PDB entry 7M2J | X-ray diffraction, 3.20 A resolution | chains A and B of the 3 polymer chains in the assembly

# Chain A
Protein: Monoclonal antibody (IgG) against KcsA, Fab heavy chain
Source organism: Mus musculus
Notes: antibody fragment or engineered binder
Sequence (219 residues; each row starts with the number of its first residue):
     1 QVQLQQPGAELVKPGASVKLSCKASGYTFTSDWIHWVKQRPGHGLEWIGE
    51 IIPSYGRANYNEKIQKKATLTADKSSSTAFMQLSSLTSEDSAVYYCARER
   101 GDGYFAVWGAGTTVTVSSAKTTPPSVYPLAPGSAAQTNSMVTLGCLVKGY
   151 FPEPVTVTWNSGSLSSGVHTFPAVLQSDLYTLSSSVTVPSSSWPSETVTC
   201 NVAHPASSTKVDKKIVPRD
Cystine bridges: Cys22-Cys96

# Chain B
Protein: Monoclonal antibody (IgG) against KcsA, Fab light chain
Source organism: Mus musculus
Notes: antibody fragment or engineered binder
Sequence (212 residues; each row starts with the number of its first residue):
     1 DILLTQSPAILSVSPGERVSFSCRASQSIGTDIHWYQQRTNGSPRLLIKY
    51 ASESISGIPSRFSGSGSGTDFTLSINSVESEDIANYYCQQSNRWPFTFGS
   101 GTKLEIKRADAAPTVSIFPPSSEQLTSGGASVVCFLNNFYPKDINVKWKI
   151 DGSERQNGVLNSWTDQDSKDSTYSMSSTLTLTKDEYERHNSYTCEATHKT
   201 STSPIVKSFNRN
Cystine bridges: Cys23-Cys88, Cys134-Cys194

# Chain A / chain B interface
Contacting residue pairs - 78 pairs, chain A then chain B:
  His35(A) with Phe96(B)
  Gln39(A) with Gln38(B), hydrogen bond; Tyr87(B)
  His43(A) with Tyr87(B)
  Gly44(A) with Tyr87(B)
  Leu45(A) with Gln38(B); Pro44(B), hydrophobic; Tyr87(B), hydrophobic; Phe98(B)
  Trp47(A) with Trp94(B), hydrophobic; Pro95(B), hydrophobic; Phe96(B)
  Glu50(A) with Trp94(B), hydrogen bond
  Asn59(A) with Trp94(B)
  Tyr60(A) with Trp94(B)
  Glu62(A) with Asp1(B); Trp94(B); Pro95(B)
  Tyr95(A) with Gln38(B), hydrogen bond; Gly42(B), hydrogen bond (side chain-backbone); Ser43(B); Pro44(B)
  Glu99(A) with Phe96(B)
  Asp102(A) with Tyr50(B), hydrogen bond (backbone-side chain)
  Gly103(A) with Gln89(B), hydrogen bond (backbone-side chain); Ser91(B); Phe96(B)
  Tyr104(A) with His34(B); Tyr36(B); Leu46(B), hydrophobic; Lys49(B); Tyr50(B), hydrophobic
  Phe105(A) with Tyr36(B), hydrogen bond (backbone-side chain); Leu46(B); Phe98(B), hydrophobic
  Ala106(A) with Leu46(B), hydrophobic
  Trp108(A) with Tyr36(B); Pro44(B), hydrogen bond (side chain-backbone)
  Gly109(A) with Ser43(B), hydrogen bond (backbone-side chain)
  Ala110(A) with Ser43(B)
  Tyr127(A) with Ser121(B); Glu123(B); Gln124(B)
  Pro128(A) with Ser121(B); Glu123(B)
  Leu129(A) with Phe118(B); Val133(B), hydrophobic
  Ala130(A) with Phe118(B)
  Thr142(A) with Ser116(B), hydrogen bond; Phe118(B); Asn137(B)
  Leu146(A) with Gln124(B); Ser131(B)
  Lys148(A) with Ser131(B); Thr180(B)
  His169(A) with Asn137(B); Asn138(B), hydrogen bond; Asp167(B), salt bridge; Ser174(B), hydrogen bond
  Thr170(A) with Thr164(B)
  Phe171(A) with Phe135(B), hydrophobic; Asn137(B); Ser162(B); Thr164(B); Ser174(B); Met175(B); Ser176(B)
  Pro172(A) with Ser162(B), hydrogen bond (backbone-side chain); Trp163(B); Thr164(B)
  Val174(A) with Leu160(B), hydrophobic
  Gln176(A) with Leu160(B)
  Ser183(A) with Phe135(B)
  Ser185(A) with Phe135(B); Asn137(B), hydrogen bond
  Arg218(A) with Pro119(B), hydrogen bond (side chain-backbone); Pro120(B), hydrogen bond (side chain-backbone); Ser121(B)
Interface residues without a listed pair, chain A (44 interface residues in all): Val37, Pro131, Gly132, Leu143, Gly144, Ser165, Val168, Ser184
Interface residues without a listed pair, chain B (42 interface residues in all): Thr114, Ser122, Lys169, Thr178

# Overview
Chain A and chain B form an interface of 44 and 42 residues respectively, with 16 hydrogen bonds and 1 salt
bridge. Polar contacts include His169(A)-Asp167(B), Gln39(A)-Gln38(B) and Glu50(A)-Trp94(B).
Here chain A is Monoclonal antibody (IgG) against KcsA, Fab heavy chain and chain B is Monoclonal antibody
(IgG) against KcsA, Fab light chain, both from Mus musculus. Entry 7M2J (Structural Snapshots of Intermediates
in the Gating of a K+ Channel) was determined by X-ray diffraction, deposited together with 7M2H, 7M2I and
7RP0.
